PDB entry 6SJE | electron microscopy, 4.10 A resolution (low resolution: residue-level contacts below are approximate; hydrogen-bond / salt-bridge calls are withheld) | chains C and D of the 4 polymer chains in the assembly

Chain C:
Name: RecBCD enzyme subunit RecC
Source organism: Escherichia coli
Notes: EC 3.1.11.5
UniProtKB: P07648 (RECC_ECOLI); residues 1-1122 here = UniProt positions 1-1122
Amino-acid sequence (1122 residues; row label = number of the first residue in the row):
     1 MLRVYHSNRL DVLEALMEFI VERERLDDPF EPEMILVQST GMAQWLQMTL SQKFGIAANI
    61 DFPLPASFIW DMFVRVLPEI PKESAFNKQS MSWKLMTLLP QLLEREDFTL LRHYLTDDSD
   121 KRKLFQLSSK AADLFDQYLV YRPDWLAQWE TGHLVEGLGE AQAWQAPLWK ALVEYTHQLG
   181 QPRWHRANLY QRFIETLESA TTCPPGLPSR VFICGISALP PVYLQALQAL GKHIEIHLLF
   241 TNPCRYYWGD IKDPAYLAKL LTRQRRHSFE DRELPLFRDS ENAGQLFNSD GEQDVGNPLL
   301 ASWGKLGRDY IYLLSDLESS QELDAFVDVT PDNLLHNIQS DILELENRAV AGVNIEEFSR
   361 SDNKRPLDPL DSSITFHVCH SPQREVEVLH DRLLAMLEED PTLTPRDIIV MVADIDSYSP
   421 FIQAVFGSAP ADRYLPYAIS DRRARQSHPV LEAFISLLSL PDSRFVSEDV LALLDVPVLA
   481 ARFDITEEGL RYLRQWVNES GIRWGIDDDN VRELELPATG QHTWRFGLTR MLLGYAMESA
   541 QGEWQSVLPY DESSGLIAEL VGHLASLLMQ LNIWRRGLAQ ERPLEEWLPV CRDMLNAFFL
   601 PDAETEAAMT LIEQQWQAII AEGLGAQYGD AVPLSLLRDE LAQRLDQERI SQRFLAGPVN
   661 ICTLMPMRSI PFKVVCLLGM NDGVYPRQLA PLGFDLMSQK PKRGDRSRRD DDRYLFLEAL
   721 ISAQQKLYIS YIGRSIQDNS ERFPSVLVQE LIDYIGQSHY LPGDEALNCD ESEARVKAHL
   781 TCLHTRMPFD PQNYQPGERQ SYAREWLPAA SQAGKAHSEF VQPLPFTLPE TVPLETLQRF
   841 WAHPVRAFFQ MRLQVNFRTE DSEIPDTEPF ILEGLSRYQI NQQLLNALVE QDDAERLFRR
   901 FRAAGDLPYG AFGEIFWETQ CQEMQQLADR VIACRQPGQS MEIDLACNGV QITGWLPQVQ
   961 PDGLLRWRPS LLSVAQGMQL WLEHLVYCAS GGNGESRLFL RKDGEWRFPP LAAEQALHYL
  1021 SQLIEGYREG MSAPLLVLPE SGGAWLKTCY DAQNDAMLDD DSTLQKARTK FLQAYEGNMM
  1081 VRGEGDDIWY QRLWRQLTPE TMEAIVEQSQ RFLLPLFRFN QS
Unresolved in the structure: 1122
Swiss-Prot annotation at these positions:
  - natural variant: Gln-647 to Leu-655 (sequence variant, change not given here; In recC-1004)
  - mutagenesis: Gln-38 (Q38A: Acts at variant Chi sequences), Leu-64 (L64A: Does not act at Chi), Trp-70 (W70A: Does not act at Chi), Asp-133 (D133A: Does not act at Chi), Leu-134 (L134A: Acts at variant Chi sequences), Asp-136 (D136A: Does not act at Chi), Gln-137 (Q137A: Acts at variant Chi sequences), Arg-142 (R142A: Acts at variant Chi sequences), Arg-186 (R186A/C/H: Does not act at Chi), Asp-705 (D705A/H: Acts at variant Chi sequences)

Chain D:
Name: RecBCD enzyme subunit RecD
Source organism: Escherichia coli
Notes: EC 3.1.11.5
UniProtKB: P04993 (RECD_ECOLI); residue numbers follow UniProt; this construct covers 1-608
Amino-acid sequence (608 residues; numbered 1 to 608; the number before each row is that of its first residue):
     1 MKLQKQLLEA VEHKQLRPLD VQFALTVAGD EHPAVTLAAA LLSHDAGEGH VCLPLSRLEN
    61 NEASHPLLAT CVSEIGELQN WEECLLASQA VSRGDEPTPM ILCGDRLYLN RMWCNERTVA
   121 RFFNEVNHAI EVDEALLAQT LDKLFPVSDE INWQKVAAAV ALTRRISVIS GGPGTGKTTT
   181 VAKLLAALIQ MADGERCRIR LAAPTGKAAA RLTESLGKAL RQLPLTDEQK KRIPEDASTL
   241 HRLLGAQPGS QRLRHHAGNP LHLDVLVVDE ASMIDLPMMS RLIDALPDHA RVIFLGDRDQ
   301 LASVEAGAVL GDICAYANAG FTAERARQLS RLTGTHVPAG TGTEAASLRD SLCLLQKSYR
   361 FGSDSGIGQL AAAINRGDKT AVKTVFQQDF TDIEKRLLQS GEDYIAMLEE ALAGYGRYLD
   421 LLQARAEPDL IIQAFNEYQL LCALREGPFG VAGLNERIEQ FMQQKRKIHR HPHSRWYEGR
   481 PVMIARNDSA LGLFNGDIGI ALDRGQGTRV WFAMPDGNIK SVQPSRLPEH ETTWAMTVHK
   541 SQGSEFDHAA LILPSQRTPV VTRELVYTAV TRARRRLSLY ADERILSAAI ATRTERRSGL
   601 AALFSSRE
Unresolved in the structure: 1-9, 607-608

Chain C / chain D interface:
Contacting residue pairs (47; chain C residue first):
  Gln-495(C) with Gly-249(D)
  Arg-525(C) with Thr-26(D)
  Thr-529(C) with Thr-26(D)
  Leu-532(C) with Leu-19(D); Gln-22(D); Phe-23(D); Thr-26(D)
  Gly-534(C) with Arg-111(D)
  Tyr-535(C) with Arg-17(D); Ser-43(D); Ala-46(D)
  Ala-536(C) with Phe-23(D); Pro-99(D); Leu-109(D); Asn-110(D); Arg-111(D)
  Met-537(C) with Pro-97(D); Thr-98(D); Asn-110(D); Arg-111(D)
  Glu-538(C) with Arg-111(D); Cys-114(D)
  Gln-541(C) with Asn-110(D); Cys-114(D)
  Glu-543(C) with Pro-97(D)
  Trp-544(C) with Val-27(D); Gln-89(D); Ala-90(D); Pro-97(D); Thr-98(D); Pro-99(D)
  Asp-551(C) with Arg-111(D)
  Glu-552(C) with Gly-249(D); Ser-250(D); Gln-251(D)
  Ser-554(C) with Arg-111(D)
  Leu-556(C) with Gly-47(D)
  Ala-558(C) with Leu-19(D)
  Glu-559(C) with Leu-19(D)
  Gly-562(C) with Pro-18(D); Leu-19(D)
  Ala-565(C) with Gln-22(D)
  Met-569(C) with Gln-22(D)
  Glu-942(C) with Arg-196(D); Arg-198(D)
  Trp-955(C) with Arg-198(D); His-262(D)
Other interface residues (no listed pair), chain C (32 interface residues in all): Tyr-492, Glu-499, Leu-533, Gly-542, Gln-545, Gly-555, His-563, Ser-566, Asp-944
Other interface residues (no listed pair), chain D (29 interface residues in all): Leu-25, Pro-248, Val-304, Glu-305

In short:
Chain C and chain D form an interface of 32 and 29 residues respectively. Curated annotation (UniProt) lists
10 mutagenesis sites on chain C.
Chain C is RecBCD enzyme subunit RecC and chain D is RecBCD enzyme subunit RecD, both from Escherichia coli;
the structure, Cryo-EM structure of the RecBCD Chi partially-recognised complex, was determined by electron
microscopy (same publication as 6SJB, 6SJF, 6SJG, 6T2U and 6T2V).
